6KLO - chains E and H of the 8 polymer chains in the assembly; structure by electron microscopy, 2.80 A resolution.

[Chain E]
Name: Iota toxin component Ib
Organism: Clostridium perfringens
UniProt: Q46221 (Q46221_CLOPF); residue numbers follow UniProt; this construct covers 210-875
Sequence (666 residues; each row starts with the number of its first residue):
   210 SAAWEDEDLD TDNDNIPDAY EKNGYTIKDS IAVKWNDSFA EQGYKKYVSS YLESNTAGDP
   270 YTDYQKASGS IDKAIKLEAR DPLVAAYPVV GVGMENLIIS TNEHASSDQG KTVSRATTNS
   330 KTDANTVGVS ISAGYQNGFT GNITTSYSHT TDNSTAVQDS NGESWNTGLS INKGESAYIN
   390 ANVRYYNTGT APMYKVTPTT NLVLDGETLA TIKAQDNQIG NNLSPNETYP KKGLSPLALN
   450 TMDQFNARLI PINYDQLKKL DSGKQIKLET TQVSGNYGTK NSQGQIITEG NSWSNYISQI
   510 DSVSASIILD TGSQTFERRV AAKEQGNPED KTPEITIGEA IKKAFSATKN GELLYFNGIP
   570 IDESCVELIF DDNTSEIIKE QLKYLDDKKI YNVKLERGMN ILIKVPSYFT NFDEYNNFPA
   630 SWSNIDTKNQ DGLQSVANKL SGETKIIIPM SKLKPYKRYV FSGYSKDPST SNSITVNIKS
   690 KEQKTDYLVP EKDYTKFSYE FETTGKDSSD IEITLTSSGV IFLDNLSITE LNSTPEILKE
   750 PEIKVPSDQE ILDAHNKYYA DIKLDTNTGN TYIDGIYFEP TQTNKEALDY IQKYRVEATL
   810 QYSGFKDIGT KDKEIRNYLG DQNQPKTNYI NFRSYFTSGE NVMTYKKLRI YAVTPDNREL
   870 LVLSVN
Disordered / not traced: 210-215, 328-365, 622-875
Ion coordination: Ca2+ site 1: Asp219, Asp221, Asp223, Ile225, Glu230; Ca2+ site 2: Asp221, Asp223, Glu230, Ser259, Glu262, Asp272

[Chain H]
Name: Iota toxin component Ia
Organism: Clostridium perfringens
UniProt: Q46220 (Q46220_CLOPF); residues 1-413 here correspond to UniProt positions 42-454 (UniProt number = residue number + 41)
Sequence (417 residues; each row starts with the number of its first residue; numbers below 1 keep their minus sign (Gly-3 is residue -3)):
    -3 GSHMAFIERP EDFLKDKENA IQWEKKEAER VEKNLDTLEK EALELYKKDS EQISNYSQTR
    57 QYFYDYQIES NPREKEYKNL RNAISKNKID KPINVYYFES PEKFAFNKEI RTENQNEISL
   117 EKFNELKETI QDKLFKQDGF KDVSLYEPGN GDEKPTPLLI HLKLPKNTGM LPYINSNDVK
   177 TLIEQDYSIK IDKIVRIVIE GKQYIKAEAS IVNSLDFKDD VSKGDLWGKE NYSDWSNKLT
   237 PNELADVNDY MRGGYTAINN YLISNGPLNN PNPELDSKVN NIENALKLTP IPSNLIVYRR
   297 SGPQEFGLTL TSPEYDFNKI ENIDAFKEKW EGKVITYPNF ISTSIGSVNM SAFAKRKIIL
   357 RINIPKDSPG AYLSAIPGYA GEYEVLLNHG SKFKINKVDS YKDGTVTKLI LDATLIN
Disordered / not traced: -3 to 17
Differences from the reference sequence: expression tag (-3 to 0)
What the authors report for this chain:
  - conformationally variable residues (helix shift, order/disorder transition): Ala1 to Lys44

[Interface between chain E and chain H]
Pairs across the interface (9; chain E residue first):
  Asn222(E) with Lys87(H); Lys159(H), hydrogen bond
  Asn224(E) with Asp86(H), hydrogen bond (side chain-backbone); Lys87(H); Pro88(H); Lys162(H)
  Thr271(E) with Lys87(H)
  Tyr273(E) with Lys162(H), hydrogen bond
  Gln494(E) with Arg26(H)
Interface residues without a listed pair, chain E (8 interface residues in all): Asp219, Ser239, Ser491
Interface residues without a listed pair, chain H (7 interface residues in all): Lys84
From the paper, about this interface:
  - interface residues, chain H: Arg26(H)

[Overview]
8 residues of chain E face 7 of chain H across their interface, with 3 hydrogen bonds. Among the polar pairs
are Asn222(E)-Lys159(H), Asn224(E)-Asp86(H) and Tyr273(E)-Lys162(H). Asp219(E), Asp221(E), Asp223(E),
Ile225(E) and Glu230(E) form the Ca2+ site 1. The paper reports the interface residue Arg26(H); conformational
variability at Ala1(H).
Chain E is Iota toxin component Ib and chain H is Iota toxin component Ia, both from Clostridium perfringens;
the structure, Complex structure of Iota toxin enzymatic component (Ia) and binding component (Ib) pore with
short stem, was determined by electron microscopy (same publication as 6KLW and 6KLX).
